PDB entry 8X7W | electron microscopy, 3.36 A resolution | chains A and D of the 6 polymer chains in the assembly

# Chain A (and D)
Molecule: Maltose/maltodextrin-binding periplasmic protein, NACHT, LRR and PYD domains-containing protein 5
Source organism: Escherichia coli K-12
Notes: chain D of this document is another copy of the same molecule, construct and numbering; everything in this record applies to it too
UniProtKB: chimeric construct of P0AEX9, P59047: residues -308 to 57 from P0AEX9 (MALE_ECOLI) positions 27-392 (UniProt number = residue number + 335); residues 58-1200 from P59047 positions 58-1200 (same numbers)
Chain sequence (1530 residues; each row starts with the number of its first residue; numbers below 1 keep their minus sign (Met-329 is residue -329)):
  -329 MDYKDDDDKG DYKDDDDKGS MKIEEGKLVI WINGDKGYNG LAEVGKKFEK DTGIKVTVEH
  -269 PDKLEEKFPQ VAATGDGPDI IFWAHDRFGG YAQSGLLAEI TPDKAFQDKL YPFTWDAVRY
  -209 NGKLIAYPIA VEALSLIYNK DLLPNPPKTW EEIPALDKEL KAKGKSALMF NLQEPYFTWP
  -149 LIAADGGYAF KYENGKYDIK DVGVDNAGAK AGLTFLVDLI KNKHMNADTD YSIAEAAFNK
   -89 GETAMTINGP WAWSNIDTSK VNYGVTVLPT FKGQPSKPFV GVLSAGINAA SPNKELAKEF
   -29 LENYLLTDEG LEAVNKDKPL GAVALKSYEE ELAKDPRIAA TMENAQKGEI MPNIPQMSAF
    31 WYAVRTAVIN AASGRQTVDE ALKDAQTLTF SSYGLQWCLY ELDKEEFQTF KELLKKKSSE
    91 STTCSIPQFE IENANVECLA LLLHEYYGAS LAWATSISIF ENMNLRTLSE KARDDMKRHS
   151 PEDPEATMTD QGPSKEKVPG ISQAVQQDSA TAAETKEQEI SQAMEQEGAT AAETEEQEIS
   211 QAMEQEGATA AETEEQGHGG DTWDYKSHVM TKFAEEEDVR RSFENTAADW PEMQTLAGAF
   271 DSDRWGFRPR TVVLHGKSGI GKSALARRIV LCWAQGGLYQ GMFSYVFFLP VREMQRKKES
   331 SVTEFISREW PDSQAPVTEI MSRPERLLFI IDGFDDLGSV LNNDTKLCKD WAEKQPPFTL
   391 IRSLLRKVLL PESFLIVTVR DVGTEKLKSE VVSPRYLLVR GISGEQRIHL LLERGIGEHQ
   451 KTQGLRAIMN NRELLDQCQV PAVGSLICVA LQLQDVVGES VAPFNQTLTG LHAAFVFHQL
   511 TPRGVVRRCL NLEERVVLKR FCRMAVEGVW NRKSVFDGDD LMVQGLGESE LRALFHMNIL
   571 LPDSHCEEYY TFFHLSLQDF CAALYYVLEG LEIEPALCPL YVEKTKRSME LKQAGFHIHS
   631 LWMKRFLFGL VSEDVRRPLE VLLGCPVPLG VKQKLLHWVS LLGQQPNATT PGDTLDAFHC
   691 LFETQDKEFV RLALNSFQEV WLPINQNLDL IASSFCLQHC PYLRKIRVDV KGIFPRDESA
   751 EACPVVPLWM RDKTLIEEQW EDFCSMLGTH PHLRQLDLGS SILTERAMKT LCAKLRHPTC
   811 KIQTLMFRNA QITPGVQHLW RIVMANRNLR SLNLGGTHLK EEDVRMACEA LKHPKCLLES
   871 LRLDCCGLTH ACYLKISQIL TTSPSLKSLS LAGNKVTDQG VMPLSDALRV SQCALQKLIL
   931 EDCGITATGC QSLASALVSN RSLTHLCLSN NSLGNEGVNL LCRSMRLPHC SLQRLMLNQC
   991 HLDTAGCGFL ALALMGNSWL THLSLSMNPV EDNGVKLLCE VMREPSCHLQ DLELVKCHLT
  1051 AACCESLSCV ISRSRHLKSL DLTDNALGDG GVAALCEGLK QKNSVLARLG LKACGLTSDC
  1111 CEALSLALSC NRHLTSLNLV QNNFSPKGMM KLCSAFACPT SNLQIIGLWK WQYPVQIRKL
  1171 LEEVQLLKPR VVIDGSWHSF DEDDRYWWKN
Not modelled in the structure: -329 to 57, 154-229, 251-260, 431-471, 485-493, 568-583, 599-613
Sequence notes: initiating methionine (-329); expression tag (-328 to -309)
Curated features (UniProtKB/Swiss-Prot):
  - binding site (ATP): Gly286 to Ser293

# How chain A and chain D interact
Residue-residue contacts (16; chain A residue first):
  Asn969(A) with Glu1030(D)
  Arg973(A) with Glu1030(D), salt bridge; Arg1033(D)
  Arg976(A) with Met1005(D); Glu1030(D), salt bridge
  Ala995(A) with Asn1023(D)
  Phe999(A) with Leu1027(D), hydrophobic
  Leu1002(A) with Leu1002(D), hydrophobic; Met1005(D)
  Met1005(A) with Leu1002(D), hydrophobic
  Leu1027(A) with Phe999(D), hydrophobic
  Glu1030(A) with Asn969(D); Arg973(D), salt bridge; Arg976(D), salt bridge
  Val1031(A) with Leu1002(D), hydrophobic
  Arg1033(A) with Arg973(D)
Also at the interface, not in a pair above, chain A (14 interface residues in all): Thr994, Gly998, Asn1023
Also at the interface, not in a pair above, chain D (16 interface residues in all): Thr994, Ala995, Gly998, Ala1001, Lys1026, Glu1034

# Summary
14 residues of chain A face 16 of chain D across their interface; the contacts include 4 salt bridges. Among
the polar pairs are Arg973(A)-Glu1030(D) and Arg976(A)-Glu1030(D). Curated annotation (UniProt) lists 8
ATP-binding residues on chain A.
Both chains are Maltose/maltodextrin-binding periplasmic protein, NACHT, LRR and PYD domains-containing
protein 5 (Escherichia coli K-12). Entry 8X7W (Structure of dimeric human SCMC complex) was determined by
electron microscopy, deposited together with 8X7V.
